PDB entry 6N58 | electron microscopy, 3.78 A resolution | chains J and L of the 7 polymer chains in the assembly

== Chain J ==
Molecule: DNA-directed RNA polymerase subunit beta'
From: Escherichia coli
Notes: EC 2.7.7.6
UniProtKB: P0A8T7 (RPOC_ECOLI); residues 2-1407 here = UniProt positions 2-1407
Sequence (1430 residues; row label = number of the first residue in the row):
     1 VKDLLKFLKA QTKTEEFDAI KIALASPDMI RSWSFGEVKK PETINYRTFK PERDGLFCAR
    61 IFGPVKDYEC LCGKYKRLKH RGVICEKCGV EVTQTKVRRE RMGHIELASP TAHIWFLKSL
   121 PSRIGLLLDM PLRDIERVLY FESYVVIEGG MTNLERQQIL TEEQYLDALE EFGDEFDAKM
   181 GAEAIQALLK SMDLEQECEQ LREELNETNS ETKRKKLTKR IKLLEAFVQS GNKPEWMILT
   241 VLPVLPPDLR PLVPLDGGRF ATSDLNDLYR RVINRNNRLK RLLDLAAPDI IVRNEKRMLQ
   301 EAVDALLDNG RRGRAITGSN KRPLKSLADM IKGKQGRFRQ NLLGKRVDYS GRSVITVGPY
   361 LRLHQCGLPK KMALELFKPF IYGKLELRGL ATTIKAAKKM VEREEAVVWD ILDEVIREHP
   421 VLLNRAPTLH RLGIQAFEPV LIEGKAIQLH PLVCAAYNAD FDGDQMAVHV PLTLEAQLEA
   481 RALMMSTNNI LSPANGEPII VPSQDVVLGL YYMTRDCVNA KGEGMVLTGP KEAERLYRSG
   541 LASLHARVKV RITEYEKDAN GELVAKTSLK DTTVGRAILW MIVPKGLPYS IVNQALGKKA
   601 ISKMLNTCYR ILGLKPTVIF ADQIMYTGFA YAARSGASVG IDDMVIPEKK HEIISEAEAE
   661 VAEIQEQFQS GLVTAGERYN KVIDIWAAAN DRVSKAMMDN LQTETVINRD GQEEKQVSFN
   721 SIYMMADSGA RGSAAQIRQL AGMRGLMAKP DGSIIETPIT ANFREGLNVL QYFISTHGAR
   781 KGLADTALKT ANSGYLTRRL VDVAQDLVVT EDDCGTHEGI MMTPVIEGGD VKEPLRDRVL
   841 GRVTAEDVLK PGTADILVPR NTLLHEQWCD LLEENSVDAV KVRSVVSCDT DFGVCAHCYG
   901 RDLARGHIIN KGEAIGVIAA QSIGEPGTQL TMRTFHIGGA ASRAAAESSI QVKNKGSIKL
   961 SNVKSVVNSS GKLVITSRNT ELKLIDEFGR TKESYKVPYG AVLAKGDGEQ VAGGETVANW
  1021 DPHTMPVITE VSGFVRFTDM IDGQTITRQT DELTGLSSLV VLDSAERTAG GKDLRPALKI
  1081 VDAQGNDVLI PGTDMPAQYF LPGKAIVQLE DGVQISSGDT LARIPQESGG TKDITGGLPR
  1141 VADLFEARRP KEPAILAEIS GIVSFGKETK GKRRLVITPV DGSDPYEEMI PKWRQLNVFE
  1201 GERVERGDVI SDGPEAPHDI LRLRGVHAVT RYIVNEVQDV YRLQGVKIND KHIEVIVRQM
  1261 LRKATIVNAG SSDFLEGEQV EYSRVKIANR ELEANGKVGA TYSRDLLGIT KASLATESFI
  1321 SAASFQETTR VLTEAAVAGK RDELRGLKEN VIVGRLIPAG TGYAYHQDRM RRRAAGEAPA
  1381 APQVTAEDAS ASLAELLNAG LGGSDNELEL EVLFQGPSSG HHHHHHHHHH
Not modelled in the structure: 1-14, 939-947, 1127-1131, 1376-1430
Construct notes: expression tag (1, 1408-1430)
Metal / ion sites: Zn2+ site 1: Cys70, Cys72, Cys85, Cys88; Mg2+ near Asp464 (its only coordinating residue here); Zn2+ site 2: Cys814, Cys888, Cys895, Cys898
Small-molecule neighbours: chapso (1N7): Phe935, His936, Ile937, Leu1243, Gln1244

== Chain L ==
Molecule: RNA polymerase sigma factor RpoD
From: Escherichia coli
UniProtKB: Q0P6L9 (Q0P6L9_ECOLX); residues 1-613 here = UniProt positions 1-613
Sequence (616 residues; numbered -2 to 613; the number before each row is that of its first residue; numbers below 1 keep their minus sign (Ser-2 is residue -2)):
    -2 SEFMEQNPQS QLKLLVTRGK EQGYLTYAEV NDHLPEDIVD SDQIEDIIQM INDMGIQVME
    58 EAPDADDLML AENTADEDAA EAAAQVLSSV ESEIGRTTDP VRMYMREMGT VELLTREGEI
   118 DIAKRIEDGI NQVQCSVAEY PEAITYLLEQ YDRVEAEEAR LSDLITGFVD PNAEEDLAPT
   178 ATHVGSELSQ EDLDDDEDED EEDGDDDSAD DDNSIDPELA REKFAELRAQ YVVTRDTIKA
   238 KGRSHATAQE EILKLSEVFK QFRLVPKQFD YLVNSMRVMM DRVRTQERLI MKLCVEQCKM
   298 PKKNFITLFT GNETSDTWFN AAIAMNKPWS EKLHDVSEEV HRALQKLQQI EEETGLTIEQ
   358 VKDINRRMSI GEAKARRAKK EMVEANLRLV ISIAKKYTNR GLQFLDLIQE GNIGLMKAVD
   418 KFEYRRGYKF STYATWWIRQ AITRSIADQA RTIRIPVHMI ETINKLNRIS RQMLQEMGRE
   478 PTPEELAERM LMPEDKIRKV LKIAKEPISM ETPIGDDEDS HLGDFIEDTT LELPLDSATT
   538 ESLRAATHDV LAGLTAREAK VLRMRFGIDM NTDYTLEEVG KQFDVTRERI RQIEAKALRK
   598 LRHPSRSEVL RSFLDD
Not modelled in the structure: -2 to 6, 62-69, 167-212, 236-241
Construct notes: expression tag (-2 to 0)
Small-molecule neighbours:
  - chapso (1N7), molecule 1: Ile505, Thr509, Pro510, Ile511, Leu519
  - chapso (1N7), molecule 2: Asp513, Asp514, Phe522

== Interface between chain J and chain L ==
Residue-residue contacts (87):
  Glu42(J) - Arg451(L)  salt bridge
  Thr43(J) - Thr449(L)  hydrogen bond (side chain-backbone)
  Thr43(J) - Ile450(L)
  Ile44(J) - Ile450(L)  hydrophobic
  Tyr46(J) - Arg451(L)
  Tyr46(J) - Ile452(L)  hydrophobic
  Tyr46(J) - Pro453(L)
  Tyr46(J) - Ile500(L)
  Lys79(J) - Asn568(L)
  Lys79(J) - Thr569(L)
  Leu120(J) - Ala76(L)
  Pro121(J) - Ala76(L)
  Arg133(J) - Gly92(L)
  Tyr140(J) - Met100(L)
  Glu142(J) - Thr94(L)  hydrogen bond
  Glu142(J) - Met100(L)
  Pro251(J) - Met507(L)  hydrophobic
  Val253(J) - Ile523(L)  hydrophobic
  Leu255(J) - Ile523(L)  hydrophobic
  Arg259(J) - Lys502(L)
  Arg259(J) - Glu503(L)  hydrogen bond (side chain-backbone)
  Arg259(J) - Ile505(L)
  Phe260(J) - Pro504(L)
  Phe260(J) - Ile505(L)  hydrogen bond (backbone-backbone)
  Ala261(J) - Ile505(L)
  Ala261(J) - Met507(L)
  Ala261(J) - Ile523(L)  hydrophobic
  Thr262(J) - Pro504(L)
  Thr262(J) - Ile505(L)  hydrogen bond (backbone-backbone)
  Thr262(J) - Ser506(L)
  Thr262(J) - Met507(L)  hydrogen bond (backbone-backbone)
  Ser263(J) - Met507(L)
  Asp264(J) - Ser506(L)  hydrogen bond
  Arg270(J) - Ala447(L)
  Arg270(J) - Thr449(L)
  Asn274(J) - Gln446(L)
  Arg275(J) - Gln400(L)
  Arg275(J) - Asp403(L)  salt bridge
  Arg278(J) - Asp403(L)  salt bridge
  Arg278(J) - Glu407(L)  salt bridge
  Arg278(J) - Ile410(L)
  Arg278(J) - Gln446(L)
  Arg281(J) - Glu407(L)  salt bridge
  Leu282(J) - Gln406(L)
  Leu282(J) - Ile410(L)  hydrophobic
  Ala287(J) - Met413(L)  hydrophobic
  Pro288(J) - Lys377(L)
  Pro288(J) - Met413(L)
  Ile290(J) - Tyr101(L)  hydrophobic
  Ile290(J) - Glu104(L)
  Ile290(J) - Glu381(L)
  Ile291(J) - Gln406(L)  hydrogen bond (backbone-side chain)
  Ile291(J) - Met413(L)  hydrophobic
  Arg293(J) - Glu104(L)  salt bridge
  Asn294(J) - Tyr101(L)
  Asn294(J) - Leu402(L)
  Asn294(J) - Ile405(L)
  Asn294(J) - Gln406(L)
  Glu295(J) - Gln406(L)
  Arg297(J) - Pro97(L)
  Arg297(J) - Met100(L)
  Arg297(J) - Glu104(L)  salt bridge
  Met298(J) - Leu402(L)
  Met298(J) - Asp403(L)
  Met298(J) - Gln406(L)
  Glu301(J) - Pro97(L)
  Arg312(J) - Thr95(L)
  Gly313(J) - Glu42(L)
  Arg314(J) - Asp96(L)  salt bridge
  Arg322(J) - Glu508(L)  hydrogen bond (side chain-backbone)
  Arg322(J) - Pro510(L)
  Arg322(J) - His518(L)  hydrogen bond
  Lys325(J) - Glu508(L)  salt bridge
  Gln335(J) - Asp516(L)  hydrogen bond
  Gln335(J) - His518(L)
  Thr392(J) - Val606(L)
  Thr392(J) - Ser609(L)
  Thr393(J) - Ser609(L)
  Thr393(J) - Phe610(L)
  Ile394(J) - Thr536(L)
  Lys395(J) - Thr536(L)
  Lys395(J) - Asp612(L)
  Lys398(J) - Leu532(L)
  Lys399(J) - Asp612(L)  salt bridge
  Arg1148(J) - Asn70(L)  hydrogen bond (side chain-backbone)
  Thr1310(J) - Thr71(L)
  Leu1314(J) - Asp73(L)
Interface residues without a listed pair, chain J (63 interface residues in all): Pro41, Arg47, Arg77, His80, Lys96, Lys219, Arg271, Leu285, Ala286, Asn320, Tyr382, Arg799, Glu1146
Interface residues without a listed pair, chain L (62 interface residues in all): Asp50, Ala72, Glu78, Arg93, Lys376, Val380, Asn409, Arg448, Lys496, Leu519, Leu528, Ser539

== Summary ==
Chain J and chain L form an interface of 63 and 62 residues respectively; the contacts include 12 hydrogen
bonds and 10 salt bridges. Polar pairs include Glu42(J)-Arg451(L), Arg275(J)-Asp403(L) and
Arg278(J)-Asp403(L). Ligands of chain J: chapso. Bound to chain L: chapso.
Here chain J is DNA-directed RNA polymerase subunit beta' and chain L is RNA polymerase sigma factor RpoD,
both from Escherichia coli. Entry 6N58 (Cryo-EM structure of Escherichia coli RNAP polymerase bound with TraR
in conformation II) was determined by electron microscopy, deposited together with 6N57, 6OUL and 6P1K.
